Entry 5D2F (X-ray diffraction, 1.74 A resolution); this record covers chain A.

== Chain A ==
Molecule: 4-oxalocrotonate decarboxylase NahK
Organism: Pseudomonas putida
Notes: EC 4.1.1.77
UniProtKB: Q1XGK3 (Q1XGK3_PSEPU); residues 1-264 here = UniProt positions 1-264
Sequence (283 residues; numbered -18 to 264; the number before each row is that of its first residue; numbers below 1 keep their minus sign (Met-18 is residue -18)):
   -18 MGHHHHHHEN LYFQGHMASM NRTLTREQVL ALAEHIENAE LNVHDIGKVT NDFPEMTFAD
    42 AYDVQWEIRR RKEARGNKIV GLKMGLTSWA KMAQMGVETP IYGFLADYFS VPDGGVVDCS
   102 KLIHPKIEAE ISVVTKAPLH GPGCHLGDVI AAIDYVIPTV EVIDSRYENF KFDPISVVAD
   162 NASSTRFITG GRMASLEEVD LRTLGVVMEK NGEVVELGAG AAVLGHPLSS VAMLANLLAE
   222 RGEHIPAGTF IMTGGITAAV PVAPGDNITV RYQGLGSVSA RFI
Disordered / not traced: -18 to 1
Sequence notes: initiating methionine (-18); expression tag (-17 to 0); engineered mutation Pro155 (Leu in Q1XGK3)
From the paper describing this entry:
  - contacts within the chain: Lys64-Glu142 (salt bridge)
  - specificity-determining residues: Lys72 (by similarity / conservation)
  - catalytic residues: Lys64, Lys72, Ser164 (proposed by the authors, not directly observed)

== In short ==
The paper reports catalytic residues Lys64, Lys72 and Ser164; the specificity determinant Lys72.
Chain A is 4-oxalocrotonate decarboxylase NahK (Pseudomonas putida); the structure, 4-oxalocrotonate
decarboxylase from Pseudomonas putida G7 - apo form, was determined by X-ray diffraction, deposited together
with 5D2G, 5D2H, 5D2I, 5D2J and 5D2K.
